PDB entry 8ETS | electron microscopy, 3.04 A resolution | chains T and U of the 10 polymer chains in the assembly

== Chain T ==
Molecule: RuvB-like protein 1
From: Saccharomyces cerevisiae S288C
Notes: EC 3.6.4.12
UniProt: Q03940 (RUVB1_YEAST); residue numbers follow UniProt; this construct covers 21-463
Chain sequence (443 residues; each row starts with the number of its first residue):
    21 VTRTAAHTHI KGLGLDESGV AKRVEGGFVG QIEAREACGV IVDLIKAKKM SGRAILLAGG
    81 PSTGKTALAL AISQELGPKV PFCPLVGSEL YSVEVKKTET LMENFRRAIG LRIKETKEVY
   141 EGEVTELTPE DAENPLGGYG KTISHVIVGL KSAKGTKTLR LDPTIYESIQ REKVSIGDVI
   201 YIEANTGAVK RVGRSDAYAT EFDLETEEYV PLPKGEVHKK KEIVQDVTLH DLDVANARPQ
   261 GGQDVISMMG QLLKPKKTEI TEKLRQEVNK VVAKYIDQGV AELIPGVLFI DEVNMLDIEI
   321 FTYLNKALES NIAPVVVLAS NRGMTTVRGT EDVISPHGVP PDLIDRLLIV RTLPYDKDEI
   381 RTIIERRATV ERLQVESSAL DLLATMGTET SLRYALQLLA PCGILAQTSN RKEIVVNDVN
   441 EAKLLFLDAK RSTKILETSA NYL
Not modelled in the structure: 153-160
Ligand contacts: ADP (adenosine-5'-diphosphate): Ala26, His27, His29, Ile30, Gly47, Phe48, Val49, Gly80, Pro81, Ser82, Thr83, Gly84, Lys85, Thr86, Ala87, Tyr375, Ile383, Leu412, Arg413

== Chain U ==
Molecule: RuvB-like protein 2
From: Saccharomyces cerevisiae S288C
Notes: EC 3.6.4.12
UniProt: Q12464 (RUVB2_YEAST); residue numbers follow UniProt; this construct covers 15-471
Chain sequence (457 residues; numbered 15 to 471; the number before each row is that of its first residue):
    15 KSLSLIAAHS HITGLGLDEN LQPRPTSEGM VGQLQARRAA GVILKMVQNG TIAGRAVLVA
    75 GPPSTGKTAL AMGVSQSLGK DVPFTAIAGS EIFSLELSKT EALTQAFRKS IGIKIKEETE
   135 LIEGEVVEIQ IDRSITGGHK QGKLTIKTTD METIYELGNK MIDGLTKEKV LAGDVISIDK
   195 ASGKITKLGR SFARSRDYDA MGADTRFVQC PEGELQKRKT VVHTVSLHEI DVINSRTQGF
   255 LALFTGDTGE IRSEVRDQIN TKVAEWKEEG KAEIVPGVLF IDEVHMLDIE CFSFINRALE
   315 DEFAPIVMMA TNRGVSKTRG TNYKSPHGLP LDLLDRSIII TTKSYNEQEI KTILSIRAQE
   375 EEVELSSDAL DLLTKTGVET SLRYSSNLIS VAQQIAMKRK NNTVEVEDVK RAYLLFLDSA
   435 RSVKYVQENE SQYIDDQGNV QISIAKSADP DAMDTTE
Not modelled in the structure: 210-219, 461-471
Ligand contacts: ADP (adenosine-5'-diphosphate): Ala22, His23, His25, Ile26, Gly43, Met44, Val45, Gly46, Pro76, Pro77, Ser78, Thr79, Gly80, Lys81, Thr82, Ala83, Tyr359, Ile367, Leu396, Arg397
Swiss-Prot annotation at these positions:
  - binding site (ATP): Gly75 to Thr82
  - mutagenesis: Gly75 (G75A: Lethal), Gly80 (G80A: Growth defect at 37 degrees Celsius), Lys81 (K81A: Defect in snoRNA accumulation. Growth defect at 37 degrees Celsius; K81E: Lethal; K81R: Growth defect at 37 degrees Celsius), Asp296 (D296N: Lethal), Glu297 (E297G: Lethal)

== Interface between chain T and chain U ==
Contacting residue pairs (119):
  Val21(T) - Lys281(U)
  Thr22(T) - Thr65(U)
  Arg23(T) - Gly64(U)
  Arg23(T) - Thr65(U)
  Arg23(T) - Ile66(U)
  Arg23(T) - Ala67(U)
  Arg23(T) - Ile125(U)
  Arg23(T) - Pro290(U)
  Arg23(T) - Glu316(U)  hydrogen bond (side chain-backbone)
  Arg23(T) - Phe317(U)
  Arg23(T) - Ala318(U)
  Thr24(T) - Thr65(U)  hydrogen bond (backbone-backbone)
  Thr24(T) - Ile66(U)
  Thr24(T) - Ala67(U)  hydrogen bond (backbone-backbone)
  Ala25(T) - Ala67(U)
  Ala25(T) - Glu314(U)
  Ala25(T) - Asp315(U)
  Ala26(T) - Glu314(U)
  His27(T) - Glu314(U)
  Thr28(T) - Glu316(U)
  Thr86(T) - Arg311(U)  hydrogen bond
  Val106(T) - Ser307(U)
  Val106(T) - Arg311(U)
  Ser108(T) - Thr114(U)
  Ser108(T) - Glu304(U)  hydrogen bond (side chain-backbone)
  Ser108(T) - Ser307(U)
  Glu109(T) - Thr114(U)
  Tyr111(T) - Ser112(U)
  Tyr111(T) - Glu304(U)
  Ser112(T) - Glu264(U)
  Val113(T) - Glu110(U)
  Val113(T) - Leu111(U)
  Val113(T) - Glu264(U)  hydrogen bond (backbone-side chain)
  Glu114(T) - Gly263(U)
  Glu114(T) - Glu264(U)
  Arg127(T) - Glu268(U)  salt bridge
  Phe222(T) - Glu170(U)
  Phe222(T) - Gly172(U)
  Asp223(T) - Tyr169(U)
  Asp223(T) - Glu170(U)  hydrogen bond (backbone-backbone)
  Leu224(T) - Tyr169(U)  hydrophobic
  Leu224(T) - Glu170(U)  hydrogen bond (backbone-backbone)
  Leu224(T) - Gly172(U)  hydrogen bond (backbone-backbone)
  Leu224(T) - Lys194(U)
  Glu225(T) - Gly172(U)
  Glu225(T) - Asn173(U)
  Glu225(T) - Lys174(U)
  Glu225(T) - Lys194(U)
  Thr226(T) - Lys174(U)
  Thr226(T) - Met175(U)
  Thr226(T) - Lys194(U)
  Glu227(T) - Lys194(U)
  Glu228(T) - Ala195(U)
  His250(T) - Glu268(U)  salt bridge
  Asp251(T) - Glu268(U)
  Val254(T) - Arg266(U)
  Met268(T) - Gly253(U)
  Met268(T) - Phe254(U)  hydrogen bond (backbone-backbone)
  Met269(T) - Phe254(U)  hydrophobic
  Met269(T) - Leu255(U)  hydrophobic
  Gly270(T) - Gln252(U)
  Gly270(T) - Gly253(U)
  Gln271(T) - Arg250(U)
  Gln271(T) - Thr251(U)
  Gln271(T) - Gln252(U)
  Lys274(T) - Glu110(U)  salt bridge
  Lys274(T) - Asp261(U)
  Lys274(T) - Thr262(U)
  Lys274(T) - Gly263(U)
  Pro275(T) - Thr251(U)
  Asp311(T) - Arg311(U)  salt bridge
  Glu312(T) - Arg311(U)  salt bridge
  Met315(T) - Ile303(U)  hydrophobic
  Met315(T) - Glu304(U)
  Met315(T) - Ser307(U)
  Arg348(T) - Glu304(U)  salt bridge
  Glu391(T) - Arg69(U)  salt bridge
  Ser411(T) - Asp349(U)  hydrogen bond
  Arg413(T) - Asp349(U)  salt bridge
  Arg413(T) - Arg350(U)
  Leu416(T) - Arg69(U)
  Gln417(T) - Arg69(U)  hydrogen bond (backbone-side chain)
  Gln417(T) - Asp349(U)
  Gln417(T) - Arg350(U)
  Gln417(T) - Ser351(U)
  Pro421(T) - Val56(U)  hydrophobic
  Ile424(T) - Val56(U)
  Ile424(T) - Lys59(U)
  Ile424(T) - Met60(U)
  Gln427(T) - Asn63(U)
  Thr428(T) - Asn34(U)
  Glu441(T) - Arg52(U)  salt bridge
  Leu445(T) - Gln49(U)
  Phe446(T) - Ala53(U)  hydrophobic
  Phe446(T) - Ile352(U)  hydrophobic
  Phe446(T) - Ile353(U)
  Phe446(T) - Ile354(U)  hydrophobic
  Leu447(T) - Ile352(U)
  Leu447(T) - Ile353(U)  hydrogen bond (backbone-backbone)
  Leu447(T) - Thr355(U)
  Asp448(T) - Ile353(U)
  Ser452(T) - His341(U)  hydrogen bond
  Ser452(T) - Ile353(U)
  Leu456(T) - Arg327(U)
  Leu456(T) - Gly328(U)
  Leu456(T) - Val329(U)
  Leu456(T) - Pro340(U)  hydrophobic
  Leu456(T) - His341(U)
  Tyr462(T) - Gly75(U)
  Tyr462(T) - Pro76(U)
  Tyr462(T) - Pro77(U)
  Tyr462(T) - Asn326(U)
  Tyr462(T) - Arg327(U)
  Tyr462(T) - Gly328(U)
  Leu463(T) - Ala74(U)
  Leu463(T) - Gly75(U)
  Leu463(T) - Pro76(U)
  Leu463(T) - His341(U)
  Leu463(T) - Thr355(U)
Interface residues without a listed pair, chain T (68 interface residues in all): Ser82, Thr248, Gln263, Val265, Lys277, Arg342, Tyr414, Leu418, Ala420, Leu425, Ala449, Thr453, Asn461
Interface residues without a listed pair, chain U (81 interface residues in all): Leu35, Ile57, Leu109, Ile136, Leu158, Ile168, Leu171, Ile192, Gly197, Ile247, Ser267, Phe308, Asp346, Leu348, Thr356

== Summary ==
The interface between chain T and chain U involves 68 residues on one side and 81 on the other, with 14
hydrogen bonds and 9 salt bridges. Polar contacts include Arg127(T)-Glu268(U), His250(T)-Glu268(U) and
Lys274(T)-Glu110(U). Ligands of chain T: ADP. Ligands of chain U: ADP.
Chain T is RuvB-like protein 1 and chain U is RuvB-like protein 2, both from Saccharomyces cerevisiae S288C;
the structure, Class1 of the INO80-Hexasome complex, was determined by electron microscopy (same publication
as 8ETT, 8ETU, 8ETV, 8ETW, 8EU9, 8EUE, 8EUF and 8EUJ).
